PDB entry 6YMX | electron microscopy, 3.17 A resolution | chains a and c of the 32 polymer chains in the assembly

[Chain a]
Name: Cytochrome c oxidase subunit 1
From: Saccharomyces cerevisiae (strain ATCC 204508 / S288c)
Notes: EC 1.9.3.1
UniProtKB: P00401 (COX1_YEAST); residue numbers follow UniProt; this construct covers 5-534
Amino-acid sequence (530 residues; row label = number of the first residue in the row):
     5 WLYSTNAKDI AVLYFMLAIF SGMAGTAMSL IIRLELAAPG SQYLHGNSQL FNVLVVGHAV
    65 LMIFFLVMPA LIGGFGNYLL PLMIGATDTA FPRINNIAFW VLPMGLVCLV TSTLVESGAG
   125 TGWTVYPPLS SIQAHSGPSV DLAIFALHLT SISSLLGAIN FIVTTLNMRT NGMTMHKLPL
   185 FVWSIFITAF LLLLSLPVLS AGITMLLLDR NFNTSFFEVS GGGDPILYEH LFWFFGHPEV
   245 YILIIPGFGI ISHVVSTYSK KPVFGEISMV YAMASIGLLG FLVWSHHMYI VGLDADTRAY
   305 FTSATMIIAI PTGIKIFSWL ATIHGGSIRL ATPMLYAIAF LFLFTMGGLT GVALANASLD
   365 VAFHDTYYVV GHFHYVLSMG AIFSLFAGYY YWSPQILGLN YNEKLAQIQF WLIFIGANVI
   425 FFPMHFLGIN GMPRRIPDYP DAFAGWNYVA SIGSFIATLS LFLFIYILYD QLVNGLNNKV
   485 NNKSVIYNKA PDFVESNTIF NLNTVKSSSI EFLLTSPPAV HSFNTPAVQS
Ion coordination: heme a Fe: His62, His378; Cu ion: His241, His290, His291
Ligand contacts:
  - cardiolipin (CN3; (2R,5S,11R,14R)-5,8,11-trihydroxy-2-(nonanoyloxy)-5,11-dioxido-16-oxo-14-[(propanoyloxy)methyl]-4,6,10,12,15-pentaoxa-5,11-diphosphanonadec-1-yl undecanoate): Asn406, Lys408, Leu409, Phe466, Leu467, Ile469, Tyr470, Lys487
  - heme a (HEA), molecule 1: Phe19, Ile23, Gly26, Thr30, Ser33, Ile36, Arg37, Val59, His62, Ala63, Met66, Ile67, Leu70, Val71, Trp127, Tyr371, Val374, Phe377, His378, Leu381, Ser382, Ile386, Leu389, Phe390, Ile417, Ile424, Phe425, Met428, Arg438, Arg439, Ser458, Ala461, Thr462, Ser464, Leu465, Phe468
  - heme a (HEA), molecule 2: Trp127, Trp237, Val244, Tyr245, Ile248, His290, His291, Thr309, Ile312, Ala313, Thr316, Gly317, Ile320, Phe321, Phe348, Thr349, Gly352, Leu353, Gly355, Val356, Leu358, Ala359, Asp364, His368, Asp369, Val373, His376, Phe377, Val380, Leu381, Arg438
  - 1,2-diacyl-sn-glycero-3-phoshocholine (PCF), molecule 1: Ser204, Ala205, Thr208, Phe216
  - 1,2-diacyl-sn-glycero-3-phoshocholine (PCF), molecule 2: Ile419, Val423, Tyr452, Val453, Ile456
  - phosphatidylethanolamine (PTY), molecule 1: Phe95, Pro96, Arg97, Ile98
  - phosphatidylethanolamine (PTY), molecule 2: Phe268, Phe321, Leu324, Ala325, His328
  - phosphatidylethanolamine (PTY), molecule 3: Leu334, Leu339, Ile342, Ala343, Phe414, Trp415, Phe418
  - phosphatidylethanolamine (PTY), molecule 4: Met350, Leu353, Thr354, Phe426, His429, Phe430, Ile433, Trp450
Curated features (UniProtKB/Swiss-Prot):
  - binding site (Ca(2+)): Glu39, Ala42, Gly44, Pro441
  - binding site (Fe(II)-heme a): His62, His378
  - binding site (Cu cation): His241, His290, His291
  - binding site (O2): Tyr245
  - binding site (Mg(2+)): His368, Asp369
  - binding site (heme a3): His376
  - cross-link: His241 to Tyr245 (1'-histidyl-3'-tyrosine (His-Tyr))

[Chain c]
Name: Cytochrome c oxidase subunit 3
From: Saccharomyces cerevisiae (strain ATCC 204508 / S288c)
Notes: EC 1.9.3.1
UniProtKB: P00420 (COX3_YEAST); residue numbers follow UniProt; this construct covers 2-269
Amino-acid sequence (268 residues; numbered 2 to 269; the number before each row is that of its first residue):
     2 THLERSRHQQ HPFHMVMPSP WPIVVSFALL SLALSTALTM HGYIGNMNMV YLALFVLLTS
    62 SILWFRDIVA EATYLGDHTM AVRKGINLGF LMFVLSEVLI FAGLFWAYFH SAMSPDVTLG
   122 ACWPPVGIEA VQPTELPLLN TIILLSSGAT VTYSHHALIA GNRNKALSGL LITFWLIVIF
   182 VTCQYIEYTN AAFTISDGVY GSVFYAGTGL HFLHMVMLAA MLGVNYWRMR NYHLTAGHHV
   242 GYETTIIYTH VLDVIWLFLY VVFYWWGV
Ligand contacts:
  - 1,2-diacyl-sn-glycero-3-phoshocholine (PCF): Ile101, Leu105, Glu188, Tyr189, Thr190, Asn191, Ala192, Ala193, Phe194, Thr195, Ile196, Tyr206, Ala207, Gly210, Leu211, Leu214
  - phosphatidylethanolamine (PTY), molecule 1: His15, Leu58, Leu59, Ser62, Trp65, Ile69, His79, Val83, Ile87, Gly90, Phe91, Phe94, Met218
  - phosphatidylethanolamine (PTY), molecule 2: Leu59, Phe66, Ile69, Val70, Ala73, Thr74, Ile87, Phe91, Val217, Met218, Ala221, Met222, Arg229, His234, Leu235, Thr236, His239, His240, Val241, Gly242, Thr245, Tyr249
Curated features (UniProtKB/Swiss-Prot):
  - natural variant: Val263 (V263T: In strain: D273-10B/A48)

[Interface between chain a and chain c]
Contacting residue pairs (92; chain a residue first):
  Leu6(a) - Ile24(c)  hydrophobic
  Tyr7(a) - Pro19(c)
  Tyr7(a) - Ser20(c)
  Tyr7(a) - Pro21(c)  hydrophobic
  Ser8(a) - Pro19(c)
  Thr9(a) - Val17(c)
  Thr9(a) - Met18(c)
  Thr9(a) - Pro19(c)
  Thr91(a) - His12(c)
  Thr91(a) - Met16(c)
  Asp92(a) - Met16(c)
  Phe95(a) - Gly86(c)
  Phe95(a) - Ile87(c)  hydrophobic
  Pro96(a) - Val17(c)  hydrophobic
  Arg97(a) - Val17(c)
  Arg97(a) - Ser20(c)  hydrogen bond
  Arg97(a) - Pro23(c)
  Arg97(a) - Trp65(c)
  Arg97(a) - Asp68(c)
  Arg97(a) - Ile69(c)
  Ile98(a) - Trp65(c)  hydrophobic
  Asn100(a) - Pro23(c)
  Ile101(a) - Pro23(c)
  Ile101(a) - Trp65(c)  hydrophobic
  Trp104(a) - Ile24(c)
  Trp104(a) - Ser27(c)  hydrogen bond (backbone-side chain)
  Val105(a) - Ser27(c)
  Met108(a) - Ser27(c)
  Met108(a) - Phe28(c)  hydrophobic
  Met108(a) - Leu31(c)  hydrophobic
  Glu120(a) - Tyr44(c)  hydrogen bond
  Ser140(a) - His42(c)  hydrogen bond (backbone-side chain)
  Gly141(a) - His42(c)  hydrogen bond (backbone-side chain)
  Pro142(a) - Ala38(c)
  Pro142(a) - His42(c)
  Pro142(a) - Tyr44(c)
  Asp145(a) - Ala38(c)
  Asp145(a) - His42(c)  salt bridge
  Leu146(a) - Leu35(c)  hydrophobic
  Leu146(a) - Ala38(c)  hydrophobic
  Phe149(a) - Ala34(c)
  Phe149(a) - Thr37(c)
  Phe149(a) - Ala38(c)  hydrophobic
  Ile163(a) - Gly90(c)
  Val167(a) - Gly86(c)
  Val167(a) - Leu89(c)
  Val167(a) - Gly90(c)
  Leu170(a) - Leu89(c)  hydrophobic
  Asn171(a) - Phe14(c)
  Asn171(a) - Ala82(c)  hydrogen bond (side chain-backbone)
  Asn171(a) - Gly86(c)
  Met172(a) - Phe14(c)  hydrophobic
  Leu197(a) - Met93(c)
  Leu197(a) - Ser97(c)
  Leu198(a) - Leu100(c)
  Pro201(a) - Ser97(c)
  Pro201(a) - Ile101(c)
  Val202(a) - Leu100(c)  hydrophobic
  Ala205(a) - Gly104(c)
  Met209(a) - Leu105(c)  hydrophobic
  Arg214(a) - His42(c)
  Asn215(a) - Met41(c)
  Asn215(a) - His42(c)
  Phe216(a) - Met41(c)  hydrophobic
  Asn217(a) - Ser197(c)  hydrogen bond
  Thr218(a) - Ile196(c)
  Thr218(a) - Gly199(c)
  Thr218(a) - Ser203(c)  hydrogen bond (backbone-side chain)
  Ser219(a) - Gly199(c)  hydrogen bond (side chain-backbone)
  Ser219(a) - Val200(c)
  Ser219(a) - Ser203(c)  hydrogen bond (backbone-side chain)
  Phe220(a) - Ser203(c)
  Phe220(a) - Val204(c)  hydrophobic
  Phe220(a) - Ala207(c)  hydrophobic
  Val223(a) - Thr119(c)
  Gly225(a) - Leu120(c)
  Gly225(a) - Gly199(c)
  Gly225(a) - Val200(c)  hydrogen bond (backbone-backbone)
  Gly226(a) - Thr119(c)
  Gly226(a) - Leu120(c)
  Asp228(a) - His111(c)  salt bridge
  Asp228(a) - Asp117(c)
  Ile230(a) - His111(c)
  Leu231(a) - Ala108(c)  hydrophobic
  Leu231(a) - His111(c)
  His234(a) - Trp107(c)
  Leu235(a) - Trp107(c)  hydrophobic
  Trp288(a) - Trp107(c)
  His525(a) - Met16(c)
  Phe527(a) - His12(c)
  Asn528(a) - Gln11(c)
  Pro530(a) - Gln11(c)
Also at the interface, not in a pair above, chain a (60 interface residues in all): Val111, Cys112, Ile136, Leu153, Ile166, Phe194, Ser199
Also at the interface, not in a pair above, chain c (52 interface residues in all): His15, Leu30, Phe94, Leu96

[Summary]
Chain a and chain c form an interface of 60 and 52 residues respectively; the contacts include 11 hydrogen
bonds and 2 salt bridges. Among the polar pairs are Asp145(a)-His42(c), Asp228(a)-His111(c) and
Arg97(a)-Ser20(c).
Here chain a is Cytochrome c oxidase subunit 1 and chain c is Cytochrome c oxidase subunit 3, both from
Saccharomyces cerevisiae (strain ATCC 204508 / S288c). Entry 6YMX (CIII2/CIV respiratory supercomplex from
Saccharomyces cerevisiae) was determined by electron microscopy, deposited together with 6YMY.
